8BEH - chains L and j of the 13 polymer chains in the assembly; structure by electron microscopy, 2.29 A resolution.

# Chain L
Protein: NADH-ubiquinone oxidoreductase chain 5
From: Arabidopsis thaliana
Notes: EC 7.1.1.2
UniProtKB: P29388 (NU5M_ARATH); residues 1-669 here = UniProt positions 1-669
Chain sequence (669 residues; numbered 1 to 669; the number before each row is that of its first residue):
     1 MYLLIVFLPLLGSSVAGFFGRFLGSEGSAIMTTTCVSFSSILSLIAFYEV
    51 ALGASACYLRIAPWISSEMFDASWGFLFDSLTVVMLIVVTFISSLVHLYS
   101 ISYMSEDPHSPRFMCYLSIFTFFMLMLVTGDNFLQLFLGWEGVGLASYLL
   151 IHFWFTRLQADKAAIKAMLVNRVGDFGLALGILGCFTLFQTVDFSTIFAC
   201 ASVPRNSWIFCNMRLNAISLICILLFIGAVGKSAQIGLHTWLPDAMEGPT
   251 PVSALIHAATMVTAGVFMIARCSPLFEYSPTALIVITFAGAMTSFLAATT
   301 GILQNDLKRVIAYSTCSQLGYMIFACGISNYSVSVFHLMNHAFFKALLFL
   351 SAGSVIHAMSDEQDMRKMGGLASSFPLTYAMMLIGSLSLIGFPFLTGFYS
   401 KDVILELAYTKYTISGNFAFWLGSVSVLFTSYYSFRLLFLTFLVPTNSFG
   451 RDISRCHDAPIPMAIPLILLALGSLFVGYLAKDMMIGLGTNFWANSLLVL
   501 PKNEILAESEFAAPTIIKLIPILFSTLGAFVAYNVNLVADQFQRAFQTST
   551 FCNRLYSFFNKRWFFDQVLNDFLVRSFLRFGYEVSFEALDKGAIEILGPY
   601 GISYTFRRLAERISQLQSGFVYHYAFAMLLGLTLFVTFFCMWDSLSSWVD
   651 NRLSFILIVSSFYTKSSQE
Disordered / not traced: 590-669
Sequence notes: variant Phe91 (Ser in P29388), Phe288 (Ser in P29388), Leu537 (Pro in P29388)
Small-molecule neighbours:
  - 1,2-diacyl-glycerol-3-sn-phosphate (3PH), molecule 1: Ile30, Thr33, Thr34, Ser37, Phe38, Ile41, Leu98, Ile101, Pro460, Ile461, Pro462, Ile465
  - 1,2-diacyl-glycerol-3-sn-phosphate (3PH), molecule 2: Phe295, Phe558, Phe559, Trp563
  - phosphatidylcholine (PC7; (7S)-4-hydroxy-N,N,N-trimethyl-9-oxo-7-[(palmitoyloxy)methyl]-3,5,8-trioxa-4-phosphahexacosan-1-aminium 4-oxide): Phe295, Ile302, Leu303, Val425, Leu428, Phe429, Tyr432, Val531, Val535, Asn536, Ala539, Phe542, Gln543, Phe546, Leu555, Tyr556, Phe559
  - phosphatidylglycerol (PGT; (1S)-2-{[{[(2R)-2,3-dihydroxypropyl]oxy}(hydroxy)phosphoryl]oxy}-1-[(palmitoyloxy)methyl]ethyl stearate): Leu10, Ser13, Ser14, Gly17, Phe18, His109, Arg112, Cys115, Tyr116, Ile119, Phe123, Leu145, Leu149, Phe155
  - phosphatidylethanolamine (PTY): Phe176, Phe210, Cys211, Leu215, Asn216, Ser219, Leu220, Ile223, Leu224, Phe226, Ile227, Ile236, Thr281, Val285, Ala289

# Chain j
Protein: NADH dehydrogenase [ubiquinone] 1 beta subcomplex subunit 2
From: Arabidopsis thaliana
UniProtKB: Q8LDK3 (NDUB2_ARATH); residue numbers follow UniProt; this construct covers 1-69
Chain sequence (69 residues; each row starts with the number of its first residue):
     1 MGGGGHGGGITYKGVTVHTPKTWHTVTGKGLCAVMWFWILYRAKQDGPVV
    51 MGWRHPWDGHGDHGHGDHH
Disordered / not traced: 1-8, 60-69

# Interface between chain L and chain j
Contacting residue pairs (40; chain L residue first):
  Ser373(L) - Pro20(j)
  Ser374(L) - Pro20(j)
  Pro376(L) - Pro20(j)
  Pro376(L) - Thr25(j)
  Leu377(L) - His24(j)
  Leu377(L) - Thr27(j)
  Ala380(L) - Gly28(j)
  Ala380(L) - Cys32(j)  hydrophobic
  Met381(L) - Leu31(j)  hydrophobic
  Leu383(L) - Cys32(j)  hydrophobic
  Ile384(L) - Met35(j)  hydrophobic
  Phe392(L) - Ile39(j)  hydrophobic
  Phe394(L) - Trp38(j)  hydrogen bond (backbone-side chain)
  Phe394(L) - Ile39(j)
  Phe394(L) - Arg42(j)
  Phe394(L) - Ala43(j)  hydrophobic
  Phe394(L) - Asp46(j)
  Tyr399(L) - Arg42(j)
  Ile453(L) - Val15(j)  hydrophobic
  Ile453(L) - Thr16(j)
  Ile453(L) - Val17(j)  hydrophobic
  Ser454(L) - Val15(j)
  Ser454(L) - Thr16(j)  hydrogen bond (side chain-backbone)
  Ser454(L) - His18(j)  hydrogen bond (backbone-side chain)
  Cys456(L) - His18(j)
  Asp458(L) - His24(j)  salt bridge
  Ala459(L) - His24(j)  hydrogen bond (backbone-side chain)
  Ile461(L) - Trp23(j)  hydrophobic
  Ile468(L) - Thr27(j)
  Ile468(L) - Leu31(j)  hydrophobic
  Leu472(L) - Leu31(j)  hydrophobic
  Leu475(L) - Met35(j)  hydrophobic
  Leu475(L) - Trp38(j)
  Phe476(L) - Val34(j)  hydrophobic
  Phe476(L) - Trp38(j)  hydrophobic
  Tyr479(L) - Trp38(j)  hydrophobic
  Tyr479(L) - Arg42(j)
  Phe511(L) - Trp57(j)  hydrophobic
  Thr515(L) - Met51(j)
  Thr515(L) - Gly52(j)
Other interface residues (no listed pair), chain L (32 interface residues in all): Leu387, Pro393, Leu395, Gly450, Arg455, Ala464, Ala471, Leu519
Other interface residues (no listed pair), chain j (23 interface residues in all): Trp36

# Summary
32 residues of chain L face 23 of chain j across their interface; the contacts include 4 hydrogen bonds and 1
salt bridge. Polar contacts include Asp458(L)-His24(j), Phe394(L)-Trp38(j) and Ser454(L)-Thr16(j). Chain L
binds 1,2-diacyl-glycerol-3-sn-phosphate, phosphatidylglycerol, phosphatidylethanolamine and
phosphatidylcholine.
Chain L is NADH-ubiquinone oxidoreductase chain 5 and chain j is NADH dehydrogenase [ubiquinone] 1 beta
subcomplex subunit 2, both from Arabidopsis thaliana; the structure, Cryo-EM structure of the Arabidopsis
thaliana I+III2 supercomplex (CI membrane tip), was determined by electron microscopy together with 8BED,
8BEE, 8BEF, 8BEL, 8BEP, 8BPX, 8BQ5 and 8BQ6 from the same study.
